Entry 9KHY (electron microscopy, 3.40 A resolution); this record covers chains a and h of the 30 polymer chains in the assembly.

[Chain a (and h)]
Molecule: Tail sheath protein
From: Escherichia phage Mu
Notes: chain h of this document is another copy of the same molecule, construct and numbering; everything in this record applies to it too
UniProtKB: P79678 (TSP_BPMU); residues 1-495 here = UniProt positions 1-495
Amino-acid sequence (495 residues; numbered 1 to 495; the number before each row is that of its first residue):
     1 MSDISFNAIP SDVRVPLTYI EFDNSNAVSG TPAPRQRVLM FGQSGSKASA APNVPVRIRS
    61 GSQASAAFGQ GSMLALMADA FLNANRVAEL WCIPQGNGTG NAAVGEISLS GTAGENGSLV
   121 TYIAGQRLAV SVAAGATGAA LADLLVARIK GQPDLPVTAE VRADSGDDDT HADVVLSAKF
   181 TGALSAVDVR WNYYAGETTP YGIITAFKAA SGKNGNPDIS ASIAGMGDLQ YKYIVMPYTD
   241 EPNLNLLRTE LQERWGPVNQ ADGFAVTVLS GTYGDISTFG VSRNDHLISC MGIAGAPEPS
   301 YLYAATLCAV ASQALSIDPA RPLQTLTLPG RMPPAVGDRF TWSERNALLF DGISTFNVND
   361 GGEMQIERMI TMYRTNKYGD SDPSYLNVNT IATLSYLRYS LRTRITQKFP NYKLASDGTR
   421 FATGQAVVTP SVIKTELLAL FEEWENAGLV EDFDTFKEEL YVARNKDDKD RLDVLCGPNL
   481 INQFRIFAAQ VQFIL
Unresolved in the structure: 1

[Chain a / chain h interface]
Residue-residue contacts (50; chain a residue first):
  Ala320(a) with Lys413(h), hydrogen bond (backbone-side chain)
  Arg321(a) with Asn411(h), hydrogen bond
  Pro322(a) with Asn411(h)
  Gln324(a) with Pro410(h), hydrogen bond (side chain-backbone); Asn411(h)
  Val336(a) with Gly227(h); Asp228(h); Leu229(h), hydrophobic
  Arg339(a) with Asp228(h); Leu229(h)
  Phe340(a) with Asp228(h)
  Thr341(a) with Asp228(h)
  Trp342(a) with Val258(h), hydrophobic
  Asp360(a) with Pro34(h)
  Glu445(a) with Gln425(h)
  Gly448(a) with Lys413(h)
  Ile481(a) with Lys413(h)
  Asn482(a) with Lys413(h); Lys469(h); Asp470(h), hydrogen bond
  Gln483(a) with Tyr412(h); Asp470(h)
  Phe484(a) with Tyr412(h), hydrogen bond (backbone-backbone)
  Ile486(a) with Asp470(h); Arg471(h); Leu472(h)
  Phe487(a) with Ile405(h), hydrophobic
  Ala488(a) with Arg471(h); Leu472(h), hydrogen bond (backbone-backbone); Asp473(h); Val474(h), hydrogen bond (backbone-backbone)
  Ala489(a) with Val474(h), hydrophobic
  Gln490(a) with Val474(h), hydrogen bond (backbone-backbone); Leu475(h); Cys476(h), hydrogen bond (backbone-backbone)
  Val491(a) with Cys476(h); Pro478(h)
  Gln492(a) with Leu475(h); Cys476(h), hydrogen bond (backbone-backbone); Gly477(h); Pro478(h)
  Phe493(a) with Ser384(h); Tyr385(h); Leu394(h), hydrophobic; Pro478(h); Leu480(h), hydrophobic
  Ile494(a) with Pro478(h), hydrogen bond (backbone-backbone); Asn479(h); Leu480(h)
  Leu495(a) with Leu480(h), hydrophobic
Also at the interface, not in a pair above, chain a (31 interface residues in all): Asn116, Ala195, Gly196, Asn446, Arg485
Also at the interface, not in a pair above, chain h (35 interface residues in all): Ser2, Asn7, Arg59, Met226, Pro383, Thr390, Leu401, Phe409, Ile433

[In short]
31 residues of chain a and 35 residues of chain h are in contact, with 11 hydrogen bonds. Polar contacts
include Ala320(a)-Lys413(h), Arg321(a)-Asn411(h) and Gln324(a)-Pro410(h).
Both chains are Tail sheath protein (Escherichia phage Mu). Entry 9KHY (Terminator and trunk structure of
Escherichia phage Mu) was determined by electron microscopy (same publication as 9LJ8, 9JOD, 9KHX, 9KI1 and
9KNU).
